Entry 6XNX (electron microscopy, 2.70 A resolution); this record covers chains C and y of the 10 polymer chains in the assembly.

== Chain C ==
Protein: V(D)J recombination-activating protein 1
Source organism: Mus musculus
Notes: EC 3.1.-.-, 2.3.2.27
Reference sequence: P15919 (RAG1_MOUSE); numbering as in UniProt (aligned over 261-1008)
Chain sequence (750 residues; each row starts with the number of its first residue):
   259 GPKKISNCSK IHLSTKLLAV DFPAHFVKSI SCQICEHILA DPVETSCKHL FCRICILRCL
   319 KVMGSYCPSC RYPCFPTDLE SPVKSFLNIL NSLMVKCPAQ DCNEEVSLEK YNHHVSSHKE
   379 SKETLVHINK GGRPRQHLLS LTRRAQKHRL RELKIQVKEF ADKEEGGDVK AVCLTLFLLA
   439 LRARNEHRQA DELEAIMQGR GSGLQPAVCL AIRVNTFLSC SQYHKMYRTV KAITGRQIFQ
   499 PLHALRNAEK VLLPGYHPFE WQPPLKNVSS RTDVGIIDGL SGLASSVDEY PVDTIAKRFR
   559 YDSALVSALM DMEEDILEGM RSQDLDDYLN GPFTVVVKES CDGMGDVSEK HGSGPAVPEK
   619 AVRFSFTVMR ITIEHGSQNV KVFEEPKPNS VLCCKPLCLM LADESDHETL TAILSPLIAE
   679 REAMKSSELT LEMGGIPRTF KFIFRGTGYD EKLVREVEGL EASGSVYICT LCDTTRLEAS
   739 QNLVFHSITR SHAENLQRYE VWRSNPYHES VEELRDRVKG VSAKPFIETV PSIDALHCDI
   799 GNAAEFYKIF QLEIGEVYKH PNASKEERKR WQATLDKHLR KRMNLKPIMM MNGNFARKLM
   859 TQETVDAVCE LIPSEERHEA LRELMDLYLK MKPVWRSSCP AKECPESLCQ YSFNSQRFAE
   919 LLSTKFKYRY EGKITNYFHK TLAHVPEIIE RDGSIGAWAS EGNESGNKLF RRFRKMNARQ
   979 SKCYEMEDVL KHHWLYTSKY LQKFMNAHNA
Disordered / not traced: 259-459, 1008
Sequence notes: expression tag (259-260); engineered mutation Val649 (Glu in P15919), Met848 (Arg in P15919)
Ion coordination: Mg2+ site 1: Gly601 (shared with 2 residues of chain x); Mg2+ site 2: Glu662, Asp708 (shared with 1 residue of chain J); Zn2+: Cys727, Cys730, His937, His942
Curated features (UniProtKB/Swiss-Prot):
  - zinc finger: Cys290 to Arg329 (RING-type), Leu351 to Lys380 (RAG1-type)
  - DNA-binding region: Gly389 to Gln456 (NBD)
  - binding site (Zn(2+)): Cys266, His270, Cys290, Cys293, His295, Cys305, His307, Cys310, Cys313, Cys325, Cys328, Cys355, Cys360, His372, His376
  - binding site (a divalent metal cation): Asp600, Asp708, Glu962
  - site: Trp893 (Essential for DNA hairpin formation, participates in base-stacking interactions near the cleavage site)
What the authors report for this chain:
  - binding site for 12RSS integration strand DNA: Met847, Met848
  - mutagenesis - E649V/R848M: increased catalytic activity on disintegration

== Chain y ==
Molecule: 23RSS integration strand DNA
Sequence (66 nucleotides; row label = number of the first residue in the row; numbers below 1 keep their minus sign (DG-9 is residue -9)):
    -9 GGTCGAGGTT TTTGTACAGC CAGACAACAG CCTACTACCA CTGTGCGGCG GTAGCCCTAT
    51 CCTGAG
Disordered / not traced: -9 to 23, 38-40, 55-56
Ion coordination: Mg2+: DC36 (shared with 1 residue of chain A)

== Interface between chain C and chain y ==
Pairs across the interface - 27 pairs, chain C then chain y:
  Tyr485(C) - DA24(y)  sugar contact
  Tyr485(C) - DC25(y)  hydrogen bond to the phosphate
  Lys489(C) - DA24(y)  hydrogen bond to the phosphate
  Lys489(C) - DC25(y)  salt bridge to the phosphate
  Gln495(C) - DA24(y)  sugar contact
  Pro499(C) - DA24(y)  sugar contact
  His501(C) - DA24(y)  sugar contact
  Lys608(C) - DC31(y)  phosphate contact
  Lys608(C) - DT32(y)  phosphate contact
  His609(C) - DC31(y)  hydrogen bond to the phosphate
  His609(C) - DT32(y)  salt bridge to the phosphate
  Gly610(C) - DC31(y)  phosphate contact
  Ala720(C) - DG44(y)  phosphate contact
  Ala720(C) - DC45(y)  sugar contact
  Gly722(C) - DG44(y)  base contact
  Gly722(C) - DC45(y)  sugar contact
  Gly722(C) - DC46(y)  sugar contact
  Ser723(C) - DC45(y)  phosphate contact
  Val724(C) - DC46(y)  hydrogen bond to the phosphate
  Arg773(C) - DC45(y)  phosphate contact
  Arg773(C) - DC46(y)  salt bridge to the phosphate
  Met847(C) - DG41(y)  base contact
  Met848(C) - DG41(y)  hydrogen bond to the base
  Lys973(C) - DG33(y)  sugar contact
  Lys973(C) - DT34(y)  salt bridge to the phosphate
  Gln978(C) - DC31(y)  sugar contact
  Gln978(C) - DT32(y)  sugar contact
Also at the interface, not in a pair above, chain C (21 interface residues in all): His482, Ser606, Ser611, Ser979
Also at the interface, not in a pair above, chain y (12 interface residues in all): DT26, DA30

== In short ==
21 residues of chain C and 12 residues of chain y are in contact, with 5 hydrogen bonds and 4 salt bridges.
Among the polar pairs are Met848(C)-DG41(y), Tyr485(C)-DC25(y) and Lys489(C)-DA24(y). From the paper: a
binding site for 12RSS integration strand DNA at Met847(C) and Met848(C); E649V/R848M of chain C increase
catalytic activity on disintegration.
Chain C is V(D)J recombination-activating protein 1 (Mus musculus) and chain y is 23RSS integration strand
DNA; the structure, Structure of RAG1 (R848M/E649V)-RAG2-DNA Strand Transfer Complex (Dynamic-Form), was
determined by electron microscopy (same publication as 6XNY and 6XNZ).
